Entry 7VXA (electron microscopy, 3.90 A resolution); this record covers chains D and C of the 4 polymer chains in the assembly.

# Chain D
Protein: Spike glycoprotein
From: Severe acute respiratory syndrome coronavirus 2
UniProt: P0DTC2 (SPIKE_SARS2); numbering as in UniProt (aligned over 1-1208)
Sequence (1261 residues; numbered 1 to 1261; the number before each row is that of its first residue):
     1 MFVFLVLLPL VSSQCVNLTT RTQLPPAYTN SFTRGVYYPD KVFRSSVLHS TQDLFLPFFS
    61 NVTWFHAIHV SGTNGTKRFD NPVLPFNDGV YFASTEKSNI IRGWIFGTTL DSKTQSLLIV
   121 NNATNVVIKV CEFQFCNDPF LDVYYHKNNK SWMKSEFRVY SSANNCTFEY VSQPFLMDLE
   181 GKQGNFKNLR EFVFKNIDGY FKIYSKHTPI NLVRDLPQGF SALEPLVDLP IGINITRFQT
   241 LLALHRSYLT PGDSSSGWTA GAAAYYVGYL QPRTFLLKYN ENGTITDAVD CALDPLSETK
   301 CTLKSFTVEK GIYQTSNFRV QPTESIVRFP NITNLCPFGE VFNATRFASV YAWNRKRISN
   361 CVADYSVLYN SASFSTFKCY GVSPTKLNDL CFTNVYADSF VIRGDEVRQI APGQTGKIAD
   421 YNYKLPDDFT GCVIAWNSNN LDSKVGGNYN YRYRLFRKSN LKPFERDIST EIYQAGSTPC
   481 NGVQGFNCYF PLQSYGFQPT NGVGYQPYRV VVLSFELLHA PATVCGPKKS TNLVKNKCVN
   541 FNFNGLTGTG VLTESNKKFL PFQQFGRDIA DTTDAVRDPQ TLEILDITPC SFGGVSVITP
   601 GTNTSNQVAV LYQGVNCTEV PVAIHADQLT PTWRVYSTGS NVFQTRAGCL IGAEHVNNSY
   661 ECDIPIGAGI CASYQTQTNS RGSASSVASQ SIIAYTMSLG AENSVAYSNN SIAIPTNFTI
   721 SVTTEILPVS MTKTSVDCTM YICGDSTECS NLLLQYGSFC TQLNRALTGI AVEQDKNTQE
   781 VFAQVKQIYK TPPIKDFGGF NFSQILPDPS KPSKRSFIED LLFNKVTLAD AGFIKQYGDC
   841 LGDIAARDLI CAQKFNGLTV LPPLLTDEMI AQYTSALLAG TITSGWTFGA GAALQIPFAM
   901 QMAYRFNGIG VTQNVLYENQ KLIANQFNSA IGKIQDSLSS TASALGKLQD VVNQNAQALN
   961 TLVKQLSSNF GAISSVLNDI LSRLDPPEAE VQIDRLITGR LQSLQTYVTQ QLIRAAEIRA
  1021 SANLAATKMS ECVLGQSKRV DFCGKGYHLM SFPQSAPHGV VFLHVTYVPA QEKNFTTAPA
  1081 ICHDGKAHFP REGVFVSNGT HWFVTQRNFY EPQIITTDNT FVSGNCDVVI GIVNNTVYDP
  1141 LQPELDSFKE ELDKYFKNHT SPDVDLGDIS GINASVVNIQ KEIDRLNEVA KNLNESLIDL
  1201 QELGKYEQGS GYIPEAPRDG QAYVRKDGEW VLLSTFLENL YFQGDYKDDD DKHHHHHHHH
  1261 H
Not modelled in the structure: 1-13, 70-76, 248-254, 621-640, 677-688, 828-847, 1148-1261
Cystine bridges: Cys-131/Cys-166, Cys-291/Cys-301, Cys-336/Cys-361, Cys-379/Cys-432, Cys-391/Cys-525, Cys-480/Cys-488, Cys-538/Cys-590, Cys-617/Cys-649, Cys-662/Cys-671, Cys-738/Cys-760, Cys-743/Cys-749, Cys-1032/Cys-1043, Cys-1082/Cys-1126
Differences from the reference sequence: variant Asp-142 (Gly in P0DTC2), Lys-154 (Glu in P0DTC2), Arg-452 (Leu in P0DTC2), Gln-484 (Glu in P0DTC2), Gly-614 (Asp in P0DTC2), Arg-681 (Pro in P0DTC2), Gly-682 (Arg in P0DTC2), Ser-683 (Arg in P0DTC2), Ser-685 (Arg in P0DTC2), Pro-986 (Lys in P0DTC2), Pro-987 (Val in P0DTC2); expression tag (1209-1261)
UniProt features mapped onto this chain:
  - region: Asn-280 to Cys-301 (Putative superantigen), Arg-403 to Asp-405 (Integrin-binding motif), Asn-448 to Tyr-451, Tyr-453 to Phe-456 (Immunodominant HLA epitope recognized by the CD8+), Ser-816 to Tyr-837 (Fusion peptide 1), Lys-835 to Phe-855 (Fusion peptide 2), Asp-1163 to Glu-1202 (Heptad repeat 2)
  - site: Arg-815, Ser-816 (Cleavage)
  - glycosylation: Asn-17 (N-linked (GlcNAc...) (complex) asparagine), Asn-61 (N-linked (GlcNAc...) (hybrid) asparagine), Asn-74 (N-linked (GlcNAc...) (complex) asparagine), Asn-122 (N-linked (GlcNAc...) (hybrid) asparagine), Asn-149 (N-linked (GlcNAc...) (complex) asparagine), Asn-165 (N-linked (GlcNAc...) (complex) asparagine), Asn-234 (N-linked (GlcNAc...) (high mannose) asparagine), Asn-282 (N-linked (GlcNAc...) (complex) asparagine), Thr-323 (O-linked (GalNAc) threonine), Ser-325 (O-linked (HexNAc...) serine), Asn-331 (N-linked (GlcNAc...) (complex) asparagine), Asn-343 (N-linked (GlcNAc...) (complex) asparagine), Asn-603 (N-linked (GlcNAc...) (hybrid) asparagine), Asn-616 (N-linked (GlcNAc...) (complex) asparagine), Asn-657 (N-linked (GlcNAc...) (complex) asparagine), Thr-676 (O-linked (GlcNAc...) threonine), Thr-678 (O-linked (GlcNAc...) threonine), Asn-709 (N-linked (GlcNAc...) (high mannose) asparagine), Asn-717 (N-linked (GlcNAc...) (hybrid) asparagine), Asn-801 (N-linked (GlcNAc...) (hybrid) asparagine) and 6 more in UniProt
  - natural variant: Leu-5 (L5F: In strain: Iota/B.1.526), Ser-13 (S13I: In strain: Epsilon/B.1.427/B.1.429), Leu-18 (L18F: In strain: Beta/B.1.351, Gamma/P.1 and 1 more), Thr-19 (T19I: In strain: Omicron/BQ.1.1, Omicron/XBB.1.5 and 1 more; T19R: In strain: Delta/B.1.617.2, Omicron/BA.2 and 4 more), Thr-20 (T20N: In strain: Gamma/P.1), Leu-24 to Ala-27 (sequence variant, change not given here; In strain: Omicron/BA.2, Omicron/BA.2.12.1 and 6 more), Pro-26 (P26S: In strain: Gamma/P.1), Gln-52 (Q52H: In strain: Omicron/EG.5.1), Ala-67 (A67V: In strain: Eta/B.1.525, Omicron/BA.1), His-69 to Val-70 (deletion: In strain: Alpha/B.1.1.7, Eta/B.1.525 and 5 more), Gly-75 (G75V: In strain: Lambda/C.37), Thr-76 (T76I: In strain: Lambda/C.37), 81 further natural variant entries in UniProt
  - mutagenesis: His-69 to Val-70 (Increased incorporation of cleaved spike into virions), Asn-121 (N121Q: Partial loss of biliverdin affinity), Arg-190 (R190K: Partial loss of biliverdin affinity), Asn-234 (N234Q: Increased resistance to neutralizing antibodies), Asn-331 (N331Q: Reduced viral infectivity), Asn-343 (N343Q: Reduced viral infectivity), Tyr-453 (Y453F: Decreased HLA binding to NF9 epitope. Increased binding affinity to human ACE2), Ala-475 (A475V: Increased resistance to neutralizing antibodies), Val-483 (V483A: Increased resistance to neutralizing antibodies), Phe-490 (F490L: Increased resistance to neutralizing antibodies and human covalescent sera neutralization), Gln-493 (Q493N: Reduced host ACE2-binding affinity in vitro; Q493Y: Reduced host ACE2-binding affinity in vitro), Asn-501 (N501T: Reduced host ACE2-binding affinity in vitro; N501Y: Increased binding affinity to human ACE2), 7 further mutagenesis entries in UniProt

# Chain C
Protein: Angiotensin-converting enzyme 2
From: Homo sapiens
Notes: EC 3.4.17.23, 3.4.17.-
UniProt: Q9BYF1 (ACE2_HUMAN); residue numbers follow UniProt; this construct covers 17-615
Sequence (625 residues; numbered 0 to 624; the number before each row is that of its first residue; numbering starts at 0):
     0 MHSSALLCCL VLLTGVRAQS TIEEQAKTFL DKFNHEAEDL FYQSSLASWN YNTNITEENV
    60 QNMNNAGDKW SAFLKEQSTL AQMYPLQEIQ NLTVKLQLQA LQQNGSSVLS EDKSKRLNTI
   120 LNTMSTIYST GKVCNPDNPQ ECLLLEPGLN EIMANSLDYN ERLWAWESWR SEVGKQLRPL
   180 YEEYVVLKNE MARANHYEDY GDYWRGDYEV NGVDGYDYSR GQLIEDVEHT FEEIKPLYEH
   240 LHAYVRAKLM NAYPSYISPI GCLPAHLLGD MWGRFWTNLY SLTVPFGQKP NIDVTDAMVD
   300 QAWDAQRIFK EAEKFFVSVG LPNMTQGFWE NSMLTDPGNV QKAVCHPTAW DLGKGDFRIL
   360 MCTKVTMDDF LTAHHEMGHI QYDMAYAAQP FLLRNGANEG FHEAVGEIMS LSAATPKHLK
   420 SIGLLSPDFQ EDNETEINFL LKQALTIVGT LPFTYMLEKW RWMVFKGEIP KDQWMKKWWE
   480 MKREIVGVVE PVPHDETYCD PASLFHVSND YSFIRYYTRT LYQFQFQEAL CQAAKHEGPL
   540 HKCDISNSTE AGQKLFNMLR LGKSEPWTLA LENVVGAKNM NVRPLLNYFE PLFTWLKDQN
   600 KNSFVGWSTD WSPYADHHHH HHHHH
Not modelled in the structure: 0-18, 616-624
Cystine bridges: Cys-133/Cys-141, Cys-344/Cys-361, Cys-530/Cys-542
Differences from the reference sequence: initiating methionine (0); expression tag (1-16, 616-624)
UniProt features mapped onto this chain:
  - region (Interaction with SARS-CoV spike glycoprotein): Asp-30 to Tyr-41, Met-82 to Pro-84, Lys-353 to Arg-357
  - active site: Glu-375 (Proton acceptor), His-505 (Proton donor)
  - binding site (chloride): Arg-169, Trp-477, Lys-481
  - binding site (substrate): Arg-273, His-345, Pro-346, Tyr-515
  - binding site (Zn(2+)): His-374, His-378, Glu-402
  - glycosylation (N-linked (GlcNAc...) asparagine): Asn-53, Asn-90, Asn-103, Asn-322, Asn-432, Asn-546
  - mutagenesis: Ser-19 (S19P: Increases slightly the interaction with RBD domain of SARS-CoV-2 spike protein), Gln-24 to Lys-26 (Slightly inhibits interaction with SARS-CoV spike glycoprotein), Gln-24 (Q24T: Increases slightly the interaction with RBD domain of SARS-CoV-2 spike protein), Ala-25 (A25V: Increases slightly the interaction with RBD domain of SARS-CoV-2 spike protein), Thr-27 (T27Y: Increases slightly the interaction with RBD domain of SARS-CoV-2 spike protein. In sACE2.v2.2; increases interaction with RBD domain of SARS-CoV-2 spike protein ...), Leu-29 (L29F: Increases slightly the interaction with RBD domain of SARS-CoV-2 spike protein), Lys-31 (K31D: Abolishes interaction with SARS-CoV spike glycoprotein; K31Y: Increases slightly the interaction with RBD domain of SARS-CoV-2 spike protein), Asn-33 (N33D: Increases slightly the interaction with RBD domain of SARS-CoV-2 spike protein), His-34 (H34A: Increases slightly the interaction with RBD domain of SARS-CoV-2 spike protein), Glu-37 (E37A: No effect on interaction with SARS-CoV spike glycoprotein), Asp-38 (D38A: No effect on interaction with SARS-CoV spike glycoprotein), Leu-39 (L39R: Increases slightly the interaction with RBD domain of SARS-CoV-2 spike protein), 48 further mutagenesis entries in UniProt

# Interface between chain D and chain C
Residue-residue contacts (32):
  Arg-403(D) / His-34(C)  hydrogen bond
  Tyr-449(D) / Gln-42(C)
  Tyr-453(D) / His-34(C)  hydrogen bond
  Leu-455(D) / Lys-31(C)
  Phe-456(D) / Thr-27(C)
  Phe-456(D) / Asp-30(C)
  Phe-456(D) / Lys-31(C)
  Gly-476(D) / Gln-24(C)
  Phe-486(D) / Met-82(C)  hydrophobic
  Phe-486(D) / Tyr-83(C)  hydrophobic
  Asn-487(D) / Gln-24(C)
  Asn-487(D) / Tyr-83(C)  hydrogen bond
  Tyr-489(D) / Thr-27(C)
  Tyr-489(D) / Phe-28(C)
  Tyr-489(D) / Lys-31(C)
  Phe-490(D) / Lys-31(C)
  Gln-493(D) / Lys-31(C)
  Gln-493(D) / His-34(C)
  Ser-494(D) / His-34(C)  hydrogen bond (backbone-side chain)
  Gly-496(D) / Lys-353(C)
  Gln-498(D) / Tyr-41(C)
  Thr-500(D) / Tyr-41(C)  hydrogen bond
  Thr-500(D) / Asp-355(C)
  Thr-500(D) / Arg-357(C)
  Asn-501(D) / Tyr-41(C)
  Asn-501(D) / Lys-353(C)
  Gly-502(D) / Lys-353(C)  hydrogen bond (backbone-backbone)
  Gly-502(D) / Gly-354(C)
  Gly-502(D) / Asp-355(C)
  Tyr-505(D) / Lys-353(C)
  Tyr-505(D) / Gly-354(C)
  Tyr-505(D) / Arg-393(C)  hydrogen bond
Also at the interface, not in a pair above, chain D (22 interface residues in all): Gly-446, Tyr-473, Ala-475, Ser-477
Also at the interface, not in a pair above, chain C (21 interface residues in all): Glu-35, Glu-37, Asp-38, Leu-45, Leu-79, Ala-386

# Summary
The interface between chain D and chain C involves 22 residues on one side and 21 on the other, with 7
hydrogen bonds. Among the polar pairs are Arg-403(D)/His-34(C), Tyr-453(D)/His-34(C) and Asn-487(D)/Tyr-83(C).
Here chain D is Spike glycoprotein (Severe acute respiratory syndrome coronavirus 2) and chain C is
Angiotensin-converting enzyme 2 (Homo sapiens). Entry 7VXA (SARS-CoV-2 Kappa variant spike protein in complex
with ACE2, state C2a) was determined by electron microscopy, deposited together with 7VX4, 7VX5, 7VX9, 7VXB,
7VXC, 7VXD and 3 further entries.
